PDB entry 3GVQ | X-ray diffraction, 2.10 A resolution | chain A

Chain A:
Protein: Uroporphyrinogen decarboxylase
Source organism: Homo sapiens
Notes: EC 4.1.1.37
UniProtKB: P06132 (DCUP_HUMAN); residues 1-367 here = UniProt positions 1-367
Amino-acid sequence (367 residues; each row starts with the number of its first residue):
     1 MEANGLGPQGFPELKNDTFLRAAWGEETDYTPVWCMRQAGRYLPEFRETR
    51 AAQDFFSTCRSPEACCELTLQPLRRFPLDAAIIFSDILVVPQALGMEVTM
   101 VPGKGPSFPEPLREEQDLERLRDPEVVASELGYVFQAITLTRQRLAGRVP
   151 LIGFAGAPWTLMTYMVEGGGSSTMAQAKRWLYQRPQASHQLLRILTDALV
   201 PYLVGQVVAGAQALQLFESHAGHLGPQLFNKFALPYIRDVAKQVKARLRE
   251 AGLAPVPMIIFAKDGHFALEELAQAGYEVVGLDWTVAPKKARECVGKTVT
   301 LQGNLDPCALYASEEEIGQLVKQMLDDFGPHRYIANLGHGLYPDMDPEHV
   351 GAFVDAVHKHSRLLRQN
Not modelled in the structure: 1-10, 367
Swiss-Prot annotation at these positions:
  - binding site (coproporphyrinogen I): Arg37, Ala39, Arg41, Arg50, Asp86, Tyr164, Ser219, His339
  - binding site (coproporphyrinogen III): Arg37, Ala39, Arg41, Asp86, Tyr164, Ser219, His339
  - site: Asp86 (Transition state stabilizer)
  - modified residue: Met1 (N-acetylmethionine)
  - natural variant: Gly25 (G25E: In FPCT), Phe46 (F46L: In HEP), Pro62 (P62L: In HEP), Ala80 (A80G: In HEP; A80S: In FPCT), Val134 (V134Q: In FPCT and HEP), Arg142 (R142Q: In FPCT), Arg144 (R144P: In FPCT), Gly156 (G156D: In FPCT), Leu161 (L161Q: In FPCT), Met165 (M165R: In FPCT), Glu167 (E167K: In HEP and FPCT), Gly168 (G168R: In HEP), 22 further natural variant entries in UniProt
  - mutagenesis: Asp86 (D86E: 5-10% of wild-type activity; D86G: Very low activity. Binds substrate with similar geometry as wild-type; D86N: No activity. Unable to bind substrate), Tyr164 (Y164F: 25-30% of wild-type activity)
Reported in the primary citation:
  - mutagenesis - Y164G, F217Y: decreased catalytic activity on uro'gen-I

In short:
Curated annotation (UniProt) lists 8 coproporphyrinogen I-binding residues, 7 coproporphyrinogen III-binding
residues and 2 mutagenesis sites. From the paper: Y164G and F217Y reduce catalytic activity on uro'gen-I.
Chain A is Uroporphyrinogen decarboxylase (Homo sapiens); the structure, UROD single-chain dimer, was
determined by X-ray diffraction together with 3GVW, 3GVR and 3GVV from the same study.
